8EWV - chains A and B of the 4 polymer chains in the assembly; structure by X-ray diffraction, 3.40 A resolution.

Chain A:
Molecule: Elongin-B
Source organism: Homo sapiens
UniProtKB: Q15370 (ELOB_HUMAN); residues 1-118 here = UniProt positions 1-118
Sequence (118 residues; numbered 1 to 118; the number before each row is that of its first residue):
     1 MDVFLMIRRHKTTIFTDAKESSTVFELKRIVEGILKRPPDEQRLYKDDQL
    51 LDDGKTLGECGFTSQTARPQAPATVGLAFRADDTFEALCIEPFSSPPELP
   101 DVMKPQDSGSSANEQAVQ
Not modelled in the structure: 103-118
Swiss-Prot annotation at these positions:
  - modified residue: Met1 (N-acetylmethionine), Thr84 (Phosphothreonine), Ser108 (Phosphoserine), Ser111 (Phosphoserine)

Chain B:
Molecule: Elongin-C
Source organism: Homo sapiens
UniProtKB: Q15369 (ELOC_HUMAN); residue numbers follow UniProt; this construct covers 17-112
Sequence (96 residues; numbered 17 to 112; the number before each row is that of its first residue):
    17 MYVKLISSDGHEFIVKREHALTSGTIKAMLSGPGQFAENETNEVNFREIP
    67 SHVLSKVCMYFTYKVRYTNSSTEIPEFPIAPEIALELLMAANFLDC
Not modelled in the structure: 51-56

Interface between chain A and chain B:
Pairs across the interface (46):
  Phe4(A) - Arg82(B)
  Met6(A) - Met75(B)  hydrophobic
  Arg8(A) - His27(B)
  Lys11(A) - Asp25(B)  hydrogen bond (side chain-backbone)
  Lys11(A) - Gly26(B)
  Lys11(A) - His27(B)
  Lys11(A) - Glu28(B)  hydrogen bond (backbone-backbone)
  Thr12(A) - Glu28(B)
  Thr13(A) - Glu28(B)  hydrogen bond (backbone-backbone)
  Thr13(A) - Phe29(B)
  Thr13(A) - Ile30(B)  hydrogen bond (backbone-backbone)
  Ile14(A) - Ile30(B)
  Phe15(A) - Phe29(B)  hydrophobic
  Phe15(A) - Ile30(B)  hydrogen bond (backbone-backbone)
  Phe15(A) - Val31(B)  hydrophobic
  Phe15(A) - Lys32(B)
  Phe15(A) - Ser71(B)
  Phe15(A) - Cys74(B)  hydrophobic
  Phe15(A) - Met75(B)  hydrophobic
  Thr16(A) - Tyr18(B)
  Thr16(A) - Lys32(B)  hydrogen bond
  Ile34(A) - Tyr18(B)  hydrophobic
  Ile34(A) - Ile30(B)  hydrophobic
  Pro69(A) - Met75(B)
  Pro69(A) - Thr78(B)  hydrogen bond (backbone-side chain)
  Pro69(A) - Tyr79(B)
  Pro69(A) - Tyr83(B)
  Gln70(A) - Tyr83(B)
  Gln70(A) - Pro91(B)
  Gln70(A) - Phe93(B)
  Gln70(A) - Pro94(B)
  Pro72(A) - Met75(B)
  Glu91(A) - His27(B)  hydrogen bond (backbone-side chain)
  Pro92(A) - His27(B)
  Phe93(A) - Asp25(B)
  Phe93(A) - Pro66(B)  hydrophobic
  Phe93(A) - Ser67(B)
  Phe93(A) - His68(B)
  Ser94(A) - His68(B)  hydrogen bond (backbone-side chain)
  Ser95(A) - His68(B)
  Ser95(A) - Glu98(B)
  Ser95(A) - Ile99(B)
  Pro96(A) - His68(B)
  Pro96(A) - Glu98(B)
  Pro96(A) - Glu102(B)
  Pro97(A) - Glu98(B)
Also at the interface, not in a pair above, chain A (23 interface residues in all): His10, Asp17, Leu99
Also at the interface, not in a pair above, chain B (27 interface residues in all): Glu92, Pro97

Overview:
The interface between chain A and chain B involves 23 residues on one side and 27 on the other; the contacts
include 9 hydrogen bonds. Among the polar pairs are Lys11(A)-Asp25(B), Thr16(A)-Lys32(B) and
Pro69(A)-Thr78(B).
Chain A is Elongin-B and chain B is Elongin-C, both from Homo sapiens; the structure, DNA-encoded library
(DEL)-enabled discovery of proximity inducing small molecules, was determined by X-ray diffraction.
